8I8H - chains B and A of the 3 polymer chains in the assembly; structure by X-ray diffraction, 2.02 A resolution.

Chain B (and A):
Protein: Viomycin kinase
From: Streptosporangium roseum
Notes: chain A of this document is another copy of the same molecule, construct and numbering; everything in this record applies to it too
UniProtKB: D2B3F1 (D2B3F1_STRRD); numbering as in UniProt (aligned over 1-286)
Amino-acid sequence (286 residues; numbered 1 to 286; the number before each row is that of its first residue):
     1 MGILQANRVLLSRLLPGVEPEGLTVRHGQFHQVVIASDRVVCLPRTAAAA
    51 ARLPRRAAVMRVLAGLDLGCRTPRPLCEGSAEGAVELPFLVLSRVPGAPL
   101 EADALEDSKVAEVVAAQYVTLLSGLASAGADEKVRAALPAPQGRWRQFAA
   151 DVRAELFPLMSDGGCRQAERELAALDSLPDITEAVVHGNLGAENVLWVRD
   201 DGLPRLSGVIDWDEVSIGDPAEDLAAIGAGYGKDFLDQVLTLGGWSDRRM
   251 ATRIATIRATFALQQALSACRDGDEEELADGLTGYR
Disordered / not traced: 1 (chain A: 81-86)
Construct notes: engineered mutation N189 (Asp in D2B3F1)
From the paper describing this entry:
  - binding site for the ligand ATP: Q29 to H31, S93, V95
  - mutagenesis - D189N: abolished catalytic activity

Interface between chain B and chain A:
Pairs across the interface (52):
  P16(B) with G202(A); L203(A), hydrogen bond (backbone-backbone)
  G17(B) with G202(A)
  V18(B) with D201(A); R205(A)
  S37(B) with D201(A), hydrogen bond; R205(A), hydrogen bond
  D38(B) with R71(A), hydrogen bond (backbone-side chain); V198(A); R205(A), salt bridge
  R39(B) with R205(A); L206(A)
  R61(B) with G65(A)
  L63(B) with R74(A), hydrogen bond (backbone-side chain)
  A64(B) with A64(A); R74(A), hydrogen bond (backbone-side chain)
  L66(B) with R74(A), hydrogen bond (backbone-side chain)
  G69(B) with L76(A)
  C70(B) with R74(A); L76(A), hydrophobic
  R71(B) with D38(A), salt bridge; R74(A); S93(A); R94(A), hydrogen bond (side chain-backbone)
  T72(B) with R74(A), hydrogen bond
  R74(B) with L63(A), hydrogen bond (side chain-backbone); A64(A), hydrogen bond (side chain-backbone); L66(A), hydrogen bond (side chain-backbone); C70(A); T72(A), hydrogen bond
  P75(B) with D67(A)
  L76(B) with G69(A); C70(A)
  C77(B) with D67(A)
  E78(B) with D67(A); S123(A)
  G79(B) with D67(A), hydrogen bond (backbone-side chain)
  E82(B) with D67(A)
  R94(B) with R71(A), hydrogen bond (backbone-side chain)
  V198(B) with D38(A)
  D201(B) with V18(A); S37(A), hydrogen bond
  G202(B) with P16(A); G17(A)
  L203(B) with P16(A), hydrogen bond (backbone-backbone)
  R205(B) with L14(A); L15(A); V18(A); S37(A), hydrogen bond; D38(A), salt bridge; R39(A)
  L206(B) with R39(A), hydrogen bond (backbone-side chain)
Interface residues without a listed pair, chain B (36 interface residues in all): L14, L15, G65, L68, S93, V113, K133, S207
Interface residues without a listed pair, chain A (33 interface residues in all): A36, R61, V113, T120, K133

Overview:
36 residues of chain B face 33 of chain A across their interface; the contacts include 19 hydrogen bonds and 3
salt bridges. Polar pairs include D38(B)-R205(A), R71(B)-D38(A) and S37(B)-D201(A). The paper reports a
binding site for the ligand ATP at Q29(B), S93(B) and V95(B); D189N of chain B abolishes catalytic activity.
Chain B and chain A are both Viomycin kinase (Streptosporangium roseum); the structure, Crystal structure of
Cph001-D189N in complex with VIO and ATP, was determined by X-ray diffraction (same publication as 8I82, 8I84,
8I89 and 8I8G).
